Entry 4ZYP (X-ray diffraction, 5.50 A resolution (low resolution: residue-level contacts below are approximate; hydrogen-bond / salt-bridge calls are withheld)); this record covers chains B and D of the 15 polymer chains in the assembly.

# Chain B
Molecule: Fusion glycoprotein F0, Fibritin
Source organism: Human respiratory syncytial virus A (strain A2)
UniProtKB: chimeric construct of P03420, D9IEJ2: residues 26-513 from P03420 (FUS_HRSVA) positions 26-513 (same numbers); residues 518-544 from D9IEJ2 positions 458-484 (UniProt number = residue number - 60)
Chain sequence (498 residues; each row starts with the number of its first residue; note: 27 numbers in that range are skipped by the numbering (no residue carries them; nothing is unmodelled there)):
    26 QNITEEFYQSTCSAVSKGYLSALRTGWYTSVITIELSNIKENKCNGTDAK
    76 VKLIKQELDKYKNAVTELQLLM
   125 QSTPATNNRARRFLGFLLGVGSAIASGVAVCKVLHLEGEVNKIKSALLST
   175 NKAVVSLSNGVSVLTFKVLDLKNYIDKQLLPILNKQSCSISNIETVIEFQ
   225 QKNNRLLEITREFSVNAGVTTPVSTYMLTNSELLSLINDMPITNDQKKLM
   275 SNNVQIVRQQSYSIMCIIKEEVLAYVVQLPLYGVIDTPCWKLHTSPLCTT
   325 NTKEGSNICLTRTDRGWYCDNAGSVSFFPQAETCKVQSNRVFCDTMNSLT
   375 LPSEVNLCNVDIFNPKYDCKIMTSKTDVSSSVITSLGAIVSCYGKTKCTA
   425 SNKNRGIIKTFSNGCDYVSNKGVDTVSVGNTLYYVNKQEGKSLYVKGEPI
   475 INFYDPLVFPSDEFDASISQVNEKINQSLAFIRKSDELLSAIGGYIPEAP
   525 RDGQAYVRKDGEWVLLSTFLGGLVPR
Not modelled in the structure: 125-136, 514-550
Differences from the reference sequence: conflict Ala-129 (Pro102 in P03420); engineered mutation Cys-155 (Ser in P03420), Phe-190 (Ser in P03420), Leu-207 (Val in P03420), Cys-290 (Ser in P03420), Val-379 (Ile in P03420), Val-447 (Met in P03420); linker (514-517); expression tag (545-550)
Disulfide bonds: Cys-37/Cys-439, Cys-69/Cys-212, Cys-155/Cys-290, Cys-313/Cys-343, Cys-322/Cys-333, Cys-358/Cys-367, Cys-382/Cys-393, Cys-416/Cys-422
From the paper describing this entry:
  - mutagenesis - N426D: abolished binding to AM14 antibody Fab heavy chain (chain D)
  - mutagenesis - N426D (100-fold): decreased binding to AM14 IgG
  - mutagenesis - N426D: unchanged binding to motavizumab

# Chain D
Molecule: AM14 antibody Fab heavy chain
Source organism: Homo sapiens
Notes: antibody fragment or engineered binder
Chain sequence (227 residues; row label = number of the first residue in the row; a row labelled like 82A-82C holds insertion residues (82A, then the next letters in order)):
     1 EVQLVESGGGVVQPGRSLRLSCAASGFSFSHYAMHWVRQAPGKGLEWVAV
    51 IS
   52A Y
    53 DGENTYYADSVKGRFSISRDNSKNTVSLQM
82A-82C NSL
    83 RPEDTALYYCARDRIVDD
100A-100F YYYYGM
   101 DVWGQGATVTVSSASTKGPSVFPLAPSSKSTSGGTAALGCLVKDYFPEPV
   151 TVSWNSGALTSGVHTFPAVLQSSGLYSLSSVVTVPSSSLGTQTYICNVNH
   201 KPSNTKVDKKVEPKSCD
Not modelled in the structure: 1, 128-133, 214-217
Disulfide bonds: Cys-22/Cys-92, Cys-140/Cys-196

# Interface between chain B and chain D
Pairs across the interface (10):
  Leu-160(B) / Ser-28(D)
  Glu-161(B) / Gly-26(D)
  Glu-161(B) / Phe-27(D)
  Glu-161(B) / Ser-28(D)
  Glu-161(B) / Tyr-32(D)
  Ser-182(B) / Tyr-32(D)
  Ser-182(B) / Arg-96(D)
  Ser-182(B) / Ile-97(D)
  Ser-182(B) / Val-98(D)
  Asn-183(B) / Ile-97(D)
Other interface residues (no listed pair), chain B (5 interface residues in all): Glu-163

# In short
The interface between chain B and chain D involves 5 residues on one side and 7 on the other. From the paper:
N426D of chain B abolishes binding to AM14 antibody Fab heavy chain (chain D); N426D of chain B reduces
binding to AM14 IgG.
Here chain B is Fusion glycoprotein F0, Fibritin (Human respiratory syncytial virus A (strain A2)) and chain D
is AM14 antibody Fab heavy chain (Homo sapiens). Entry 4ZYP (Crystal Structure of Motavizumab and
Quaternary-Specific RSV-Neutralizing Human Antibody AM14 in Complex with Prefusion RSV F ...) was determined
by X-ray diffraction together with 4ZYK from the same study.
